Entry 5OQM (electron microscopy, 5.80 A resolution (low resolution: residue-level contacts below are approximate; hydrogen-bond / salt-bridge calls are withheld)); this record covers chains U and V of the 46 polymer chains in the assembly.

Chain U:
Name: Transcription initiation factor IIA large subunit
Organism: Saccharomyces cerevisiae (strain ATCC 204508 / S288c)
UniProt: P32773 (TOA1_YEAST); residue numbers follow UniProt; this construct covers 1-286
Sequence (286 residues; each row starts with the number of its first residue):
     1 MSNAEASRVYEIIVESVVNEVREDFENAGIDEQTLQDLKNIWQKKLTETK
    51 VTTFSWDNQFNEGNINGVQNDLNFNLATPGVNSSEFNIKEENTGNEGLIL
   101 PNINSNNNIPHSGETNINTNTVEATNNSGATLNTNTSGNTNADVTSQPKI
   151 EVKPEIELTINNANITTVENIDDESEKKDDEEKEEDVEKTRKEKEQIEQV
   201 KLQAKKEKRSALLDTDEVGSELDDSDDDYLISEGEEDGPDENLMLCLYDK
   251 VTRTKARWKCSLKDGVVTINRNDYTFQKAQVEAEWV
Unresolved in the structure: 1, 48-240

Chain V:
Name: Transcription initiation factor IIA subunit 2
Organism: Saccharomyces cerevisiae (strain ATCC 204508 / S288c)
UniProt: P32774 (T2AG_YEAST); residues 1-122 here = UniProt positions 1-122
Sequence (122 residues; numbered 1 to 122; the number before each row is that of its first residue):
     1 MAVPGYYELYRRSTIGNSLVDALDTLISDGRIEASLAMRVLETFDKVVAE
    51 TLKDNTQSKLTVKGNLDTYGFCDDVWTFIVKNCQVTVEDSHRDASQNGSG
   101 DSQSVISVDKLRIVACNSKKSE
Unresolved in the structure: 1-4, 89-103, 120-122
Swiss-Prot annotation at these positions:
  - modified residue (Phosphoserine): Ser95, Ser102
  - mutagenesis: Ile27 (I27A/K: Decreases ability to interact with TAF11 and support growth on galactose-containing medium. Unable to support cell viability in a strain deleted for TOA2; when associated with A-69), Leu41 (L41D: Decreases ability to interact with Toa1 and TAF11, display mutant growth phenotypes and defects in transcription in vivo), Tyr69 (Y69A: Unable to support cell viability in a strain deleted for TOA2; when associated with A-27 or K-27)

Chain U / chain V interface:
Contacting residue pairs (86):
  Glu5(U) - Asn55(V)
  Glu5(U) - Thr56(V)
  Glu5(U) - Gln57(V)
  Val9(U) - Thr51(V)
  Tyr10(U) - Ile15(V)
  Ile13(U) - Val47(V)
  Glu20(U) - Thr43(V)
  Glu20(U) - Lys46(V)
  Asp24(U) - Leu36(V)
  Asp24(U) - Arg39(V)
  Phe25(U) - Leu36(V)
  Ile30(U) - Glu33(V)
  Leu38(U) - Leu26(V)
  Trp42(U) - Leu19(V)
  Asn242(U) - Lys110(V)
  Asn242(U) - Leu111(V)
  Asn242(U) - Arg112(V)
  Leu243(U) - Arg112(V)
  Met244(U) - Leu111(V)
  Met244(U) - Arg112(V)
  Met244(U) - Ile113(V)
  Met244(U) - Val114(V)
  Leu245(U) - Leu9(V)
  Leu245(U) - Tyr10(V)
  Leu245(U) - Arg12(V)
  Leu245(U) - Ser13(V)
  Leu245(U) - Val114(V)
  Cys246(U) - Val114(V)
  Cys246(U) - Ala115(V)
  Cys246(U) - Cys116(V)
  Leu247(U) - Ala115(V)
  Leu247(U) - Cys116(V)
  Tyr248(U) - Phe71(V)
  Tyr248(U) - Asp74(V)
  Tyr248(U) - Trp76(V)
  Tyr248(U) - Ala115(V)
  Tyr248(U) - Cys116(V)
  Tyr248(U) - Asn117(V)
  Tyr248(U) - Ser118(V)
  Asp249(U) - Ser118(V)
  Asp249(U) - Lys119(V)
  Val251(U) - Trp76(V)
  Val251(U) - Phe78(V)
  Trp258(U) - Leu66(V)
  Trp258(U) - Tyr69(V)
  Trp258(U) - Trp76(V)
  Trp258(U) - Phe78(V)
  Cys260(U) - Phe78(V)
  Asp264(U) - Tyr10(V)
  Asp264(U) - Leu52(V)
  Asp264(U) - Lys53(V)
  Asp264(U) - Thr56(V)
  Val267(U) - Leu60(V)
  Thr268(U) - Thr14(V)
  Ile269(U) - Val85(V)
  Ile269(U) - Ile106(V)
  Ile269(U) - Val108(V)
  Asn270(U) - Ile106(V)
  Asn270(U) - Ser107(V)
  Asp273(U) - Thr14(V)
  Thr275(U) - Thr56(V)
  Thr275(U) - Ser58(V)
  Phe276(U) - Thr56(V)
  Phe276(U) - Ser58(V)
  Phe276(U) - Leu60(V)
  Gln277(U) - Lys53(V)
  Gln277(U) - Thr56(V)
  Gln277(U) - Ser58(V)
  Lys278(U) - Ser58(V)
  Lys278(U) - Lys59(V)
  Lys278(U) - Leu60(V)
  Ala279(U) - Leu60(V)
  Gln280(U) - Leu60(V)
  Gln280(U) - Thr61(V)
  Gln280(U) - Val62(V)
  Val281(U) - Val62(V)
  Glu282(U) - Val62(V)
  Glu282(U) - Lys63(V)
  Glu282(U) - Gly64(V)
  Ala283(U) - Gly64(V)
  Ala283(U) - Leu66(V)
  Glu284(U) - Gly64(V)
  Glu284(U) - Asn65(V)
  Glu284(U) - Leu66(V)
  Trp285(U) - Leu66(V)
  Trp285(U) - Tyr69(V)
Other interface residues (no listed pair), chain U (47 interface residues in all): Ser16, Val17, Val21, Thr34, Ile41, Leu262, Gly265, Val266, Tyr274
Other interface residues (no listed pair), chain V (53 interface residues in all): Tyr7, Ile32, Val40, Val48, Val87

In short:
Chain U and chain V form an interface of 47 and 53 residues respectively. From UniProt: 3 mutagenesis sites on
chain V.
Chain U is Transcription initiation factor IIA large subunit and chain V is Transcription initiation factor
IIA subunit 2, both from Saccharomyces cerevisiae (strain ATCC 204508 / S288c); the structure, Structure of
yeast transcription pre-initiation complex with tfiih and core mediator, was determined by electron microscopy
together with 5OQJ from the same study.
